PDB entry 3AVW | X-ray diffraction, 2.60 A resolution | chains A and T of the 3 polymer chains in the assembly

Chain A:
Molecule: Elongation factor Ts, Elongation factor Tu, LINKER, Q beta replicase
Organism: Escherichia coli O157:H7
UniProtKB: chimeric construct of P0A6P3, P0A6N3, Q8LTE0: residues 1-283 from P0A6P3 (EFTS_ECO57) positions 1-283 (same numbers); residues 285-678 from P0A6N3 positions 1-394 (UniProt number = residue number - 284); residues 695-1283 from Q8LTE0 positions 1-589 (UniProt number = residue number - 694)
Amino-acid sequence (1289 residues; numbered 1 to 1289; the number before each row is that of its first residue):
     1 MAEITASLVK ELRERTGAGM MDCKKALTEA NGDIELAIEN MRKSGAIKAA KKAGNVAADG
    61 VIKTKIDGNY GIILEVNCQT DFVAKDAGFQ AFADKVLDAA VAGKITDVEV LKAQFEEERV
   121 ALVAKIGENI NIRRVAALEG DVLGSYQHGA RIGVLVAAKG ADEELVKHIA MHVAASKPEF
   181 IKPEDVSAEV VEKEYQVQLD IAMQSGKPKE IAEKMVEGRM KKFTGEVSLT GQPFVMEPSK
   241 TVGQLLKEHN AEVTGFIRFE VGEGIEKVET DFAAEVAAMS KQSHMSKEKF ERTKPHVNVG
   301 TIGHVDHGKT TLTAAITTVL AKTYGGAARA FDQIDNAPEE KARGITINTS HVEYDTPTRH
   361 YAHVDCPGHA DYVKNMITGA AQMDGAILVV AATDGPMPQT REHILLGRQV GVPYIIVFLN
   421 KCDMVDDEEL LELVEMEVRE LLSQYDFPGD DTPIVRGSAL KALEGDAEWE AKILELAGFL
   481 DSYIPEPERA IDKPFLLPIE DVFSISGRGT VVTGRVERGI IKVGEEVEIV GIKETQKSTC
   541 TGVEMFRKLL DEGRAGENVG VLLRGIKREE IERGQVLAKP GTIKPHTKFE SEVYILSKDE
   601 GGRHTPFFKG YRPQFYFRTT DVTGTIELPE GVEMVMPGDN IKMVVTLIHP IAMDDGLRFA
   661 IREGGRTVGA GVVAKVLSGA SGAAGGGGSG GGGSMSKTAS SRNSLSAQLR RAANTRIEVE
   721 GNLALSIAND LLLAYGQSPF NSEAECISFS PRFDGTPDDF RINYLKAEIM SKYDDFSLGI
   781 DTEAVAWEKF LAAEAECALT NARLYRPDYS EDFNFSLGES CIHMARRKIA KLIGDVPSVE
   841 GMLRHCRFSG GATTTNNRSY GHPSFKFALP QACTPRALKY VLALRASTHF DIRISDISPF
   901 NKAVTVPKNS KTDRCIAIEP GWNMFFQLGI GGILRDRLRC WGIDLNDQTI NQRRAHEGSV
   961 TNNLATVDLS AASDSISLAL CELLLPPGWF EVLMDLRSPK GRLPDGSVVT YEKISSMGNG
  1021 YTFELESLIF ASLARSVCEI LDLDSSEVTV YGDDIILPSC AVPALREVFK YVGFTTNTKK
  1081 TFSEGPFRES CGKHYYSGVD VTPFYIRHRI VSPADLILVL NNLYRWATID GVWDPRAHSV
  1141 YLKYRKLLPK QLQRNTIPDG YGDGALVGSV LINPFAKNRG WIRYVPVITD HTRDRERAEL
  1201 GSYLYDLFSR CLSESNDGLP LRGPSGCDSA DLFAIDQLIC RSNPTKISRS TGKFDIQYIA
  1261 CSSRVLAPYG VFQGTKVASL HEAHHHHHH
Disordered / not traced: 1, 287-289, 327-347, 681-699, 1217-1233, 1265-1289
Differences from the reference sequence: linker (284); expression tag (1284-1289)
Ion coordination: Ca2+ site 1: Asp968, Leu969, Asp1053 (together with 3'-deoxy-guanosine-5'-triphosphate); Ca2+ site 2: Asp968, Asp1053, Asp1054
Residues lining bound ligands: 3'-deoxy-guanosine-5'-triphosphate (GH3): Lys908, Arg914, Asp968, Leu969, Ser970, Ala971, Ala972, Ser973, Met1017, Gly1018, Thr1022, Phe1023, Glu1026, Asp1053, Asn1077

Chain T:
Molecule: 12-nt RNA strand
Sequence (12 nucleotides; each row starts with the number of its first residue):
  2101 AUCGUGGACC CA

Interface between chain A and chain T:
Contacting residue pairs - 40 pairs, chain A then chain T:
  Gly664(A) - C2111(T)  phosphate contact
  Arg666(A) - C2109(T)  salt bridge to the phosphate
  Arg847(A) - U2105(T)  salt bridge to the phosphate
  Ser849(A) - G2104(T)  phosphate contact
  Ser849(A) - U2105(T)  phosphate contact
  Gly850(A) - G2104(T)  phosphate contact
  Gly851(A) - C2103(T)  phosphate contact
  Gly851(A) - G2104(T)  hydrogen bond to the phosphate
  Ala852(A) - C2103(T)  hydrogen bond to the phosphate
  Asn857(A) - U2102(T)  phosphate contact
  Arg858(A) - U2102(T)  hydrogen bond to the phosphate
  Arg858(A) - C2103(T)  salt bridge to the phosphate
  Val906(A) - U2102(T)  sugar contact
  Val906(A) - C2103(T)  base contact
  Ile916(A) - C2103(T)  base contact
  Ala917(A) - C2103(T)  sugar contact
  Ile918(A) - C2103(T)  sugar contact
  Met924(A) - G2104(T)  sugar contact
  Leu928(A) - G2104(T)  phosphate contact
  Leu928(A) - U2105(T)  phosphate contact
  Arg935(A) - U2105(T)  hydrogen bond to the sugar
  Arg935(A) - G2106(T)  sugar contact
  Leu945(A) - G2106(T)  sugar contact
  Asn946(A) - G2106(T)  hydrogen bond to the sugar
  Asn946(A) - G2107(T)  sugar contact
  Gln948(A) - G2106(T)  hydrogen bond to the base
  Met1017(A) - C2103(T)  base contact
  Gly1018(A) - C2103(T)  hydrogen bond to the sugar
  Gly1018(A) - G2104(T)  sugar contact
  Asn1019(A) - G2104(T)  sugar contact
  Gly1020(A) - G2104(T)  sugar contact
  Phe1023(A) - G2104(T)  base contact
  Tyr1051(A) - U2105(T)  base contact
  Tyr1051(A) - G2106(T)  hydrogen bond to the sugar
  Gly1160(A) - C2109(T)  sugar contact
  Tyr1161(A) - C2109(T)  hydrogen bond to the sugar
  Gly1162(A) - C2109(T)  sugar contact
  Asn1243(A) - A2112(T)  base contact
  Ile1259(A) - C2110(T)  phosphate contact
  Ile1259(A) - C2111(T)  phosphate contact
Also at the interface, not in a pair above, chain A (36 interface residues in all): Arg662, Pro907, Asp947, Glu1024, Gln1257, Ala1260
Also at the interface, not in a pair above, chain T (11 interface residues in all): A2101

Overview:
The interface between chain A and chain T involves 36 residues on one side and 11 on the other, with 9
hydrogen bonds and 3 salt bridges. Among the polar pairs are Gln948(A)-G2106(T), Arg935(A)-U2105(T) and
Asn946(A)-G2106(T). Ligands of chain A: 3'-deoxy-guanosine-5'-triphosphate.
Chain A is Elongation factor Ts, Elongation factor Tu, LINKER, Q beta replicase (Escherichia coli O157:H7) and
chain T is a 12-nt RNA strand; the structure, Structure of viral RNA polymerase complex 4, was determined by
X-ray diffraction (same publication as 3AVT, 3AVU, 3AVV, 3AVX and 3AVY).
